Entry 5XYV (X-ray diffraction, 2.10 A resolution); this record covers chains A and B of the 4 polymer chains in the assembly.

== Chain A (and B) ==
Protein: Rhino
Source organism: Drosophila melanogaster
Notes: chain B of this document is another copy of the same molecule, construct and numbering; everything in this record applies to it too
UniProt: L0CPQ5 (L0CPQ5_DROME); residues 353-418 here = UniProt positions 353-418
Amino-acid sequence (78 residues; row label = number of the first residue in the row):
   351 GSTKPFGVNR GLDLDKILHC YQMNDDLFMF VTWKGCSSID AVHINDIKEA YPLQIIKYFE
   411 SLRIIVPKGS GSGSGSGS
Disordered / not traced: 351-354, 418-428 (chain B: 351-353, 418-428)
Sequence notes: expression tag (351-352); linker (419-428)

== Interface between chain A and chain B ==
Contacting residue pairs (30):
  Cys370(A) - Ile414(B)  hydrophobic
  Gln372(A) - Glu410(B)  hydrogen bond (side chain-backbone)
  Gln372(A) - Leu412(B)  hydrogen bond (side chain-backbone)
  Gln372(A) - Arg413(B)
  Gln372(A) - Ile414(B)  hydrogen bond (side chain-backbone)
  Leu377(A) - Ile414(B)  hydrophobic
  Ile394(A) - Ile406(B)  hydrophobic
  Ile394(A) - Glu410(B)
  Lys398(A) - Leu403(B)
  Lys398(A) - Ile406(B)
  Lys398(A) - Glu410(B)  salt bridge
  Pro402(A) - Pro402(B)  hydrophobic
  Pro402(A) - Ile406(B)  hydrophobic
  Ile406(A) - Ile394(B)  hydrophobic
  Ile406(A) - Pro402(B)
  Ile406(A) - Ile406(B)  hydrophobic
  Lys407(A) - Lys398(B)
  Phe409(A) - Phe409(B)  hydrophobic
  Phe409(A) - Ile414(B)  hydrophobic
  Glu410(A) - Gln372(B)  hydrogen bond (backbone-side chain)
  Glu410(A) - Ile394(B)
  Glu410(A) - Lys398(B)  salt bridge
  Leu412(A) - Gln372(B)  hydrogen bond (backbone-side chain)
  Arg413(A) - Gln372(B)
  Arg413(A) - Asn374(B)
  Arg413(A) - Asp375(B)  salt bridge
  Ile414(A) - Cys370(B)  hydrophobic
  Ile414(A) - Gln372(B)  hydrogen bond (backbone-side chain)
  Ile414(A) - Leu377(B)  hydrophobic
  Ile414(A) - Phe409(B)  hydrophobic
Interface residues without a listed pair, chain A (15 interface residues in all): Leu403, Ile405
Interface residues without a listed pair, chain B (17 interface residues in all): Glu399, Ile405

== In short ==
The interface between chain A and chain B involves 15 residues on one side and 17 on the other; the contacts
include 6 hydrogen bonds and 3 salt bridges. Polar pairs include Lys398(A)-Glu410(B), Arg413(A)-Asp375(B) and
Gln372(A)-Glu410(B).
Both chains are Rhino (Drosophila melanogaster). Entry 5XYV (Crystal structure of drosophila melanogaster
Rhino chromoshadow domain in complex with Deadlock N-terminal domain) was determined by X-ray diffraction
together with 5XYW from the same study.
